Entry 9CBN (electron microscopy, 3.33 A resolution); this record covers chains A and C of the 8 polymer chains in the assembly.

== Chain A ==
Name: HAstV1 neutralizing Fab 3B4 heavy chain
Organism: Mus musculus
Notes: antibody fragment or engineered binder
Amino-acid sequence (225 residues; each row starts with the number of its first residue):
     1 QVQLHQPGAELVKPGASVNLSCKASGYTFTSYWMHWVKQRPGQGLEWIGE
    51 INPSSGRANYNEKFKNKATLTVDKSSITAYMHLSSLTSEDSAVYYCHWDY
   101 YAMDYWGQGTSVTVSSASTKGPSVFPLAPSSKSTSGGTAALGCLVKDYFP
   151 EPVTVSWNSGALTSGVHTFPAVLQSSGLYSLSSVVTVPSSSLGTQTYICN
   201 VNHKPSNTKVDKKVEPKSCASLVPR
Disordered / not traced: 1, 11-13, 41-43, 89-90, 114-225
Disulfide bonds: Cys22-Cys96
Glycans and other covalent adducts: N-acetylglucosamine (NAG) linked to Asn19

== Chain C ==
Name: Structural protein
Organism: Human astrovirus 1
UniProt: Q82452 (Q82452_HASV1); residues 429-645 here = UniProt positions 429-645
Amino-acid sequence (228 residues; each row starts with the number of its first residue):
   428 MGEEYKVVLTFGSPMSPNANNKQTWVNKPLDAPSGHYNVKIAKDVDHYLT
   478 MQGFTSIASVDWYTIDFQPSEAPAPIKGLQVLVNISKKADVYAVKQFVTA
   528 QTNNKHQVTSLFLVKVTTGFQVNNYLSYFYRASATGDATTNLLVRGDTYT
   578 AGISFTQGGWYLLTNTSIVDGAMPPGWVWNNVELKTNTAYHMDKGLVHLI
   628 MPLPESTQMCYEMLTSIPAAAELALVPR
Disordered / not traced: 428-430, 599, 603, 645-655
Differences from the reference sequence: initiating methionine (428); expression tag (646-655)

== Interface between chain A and chain C ==
Pairs across the interface - 16 pairs, chain A then chain C:
  Tyr27(A) with Thr562(C)
  Thr28(A) with Ser560(C); Ala561(C); Thr562(C), hydrogen bond (backbone-backbone)
  Phe29(A) with Ser560(C); Ala561(C), hydrophobic; Thr567(C)
  Thr30(A) with Ser560(C), hydrogen bond; Thr562(C)
  Ser31(A) with Ser560(C), hydrogen bond (side chain-backbone)
  Tyr32(A) with Tyr557(C); Ala559(C)
  Tyr101(A) with Thr567(C); Asn568(C); Leu570(C), hydrophobic; Asn614(C)
Other interface residues (no listed pair), chain C (11 interface residues in all): Ala565, Thr566
The authors on this interface:
  - epitope / paratope residues, chain A: Thr28(A), Thr30(A)
  - epitope / paratope residues, chain C: Ser560(C), Thr562(C)

== Summary ==
7 residues of chain A face 11 of chain C across their interface; the contacts include 3 hydrogen bonds. Polar
pairs include Thr30(A)-Ser560(C), Ser31(A)-Ser560(C) and Thr28(A)-Thr562(C). Covalently linked
N-acetylglucosamine: at Asn19(A). The paper reports epitope/paratope residues Thr28(A), Thr30(A) and Ser560(C)
among others.
Here chain A is HAstV1 neutralizing Fab 3B4 heavy chain (Mus musculus) and chain C is Structural protein
(Human astrovirus 1). Entry 9CBN (HAstV1 spike in complex with neutralizing Fabs 3H4 and 3B4) was determined
by electron microscopy, deposited together with 9CN2.
